7TNF - chain A; structure by X-ray diffraction, 1.54 A resolution.

# Chain A
Protein: Cytochrome P450
Source organism: Rhodopseudomonas palustris HaA2
UniProt: Q2IU02 (Q2IU02_RHOP2); residues 0-409 here correspond to UniProt positions 1-410 (UniProt number = residue number + 1)
Amino-acid sequence (410 residues; each row starts with the number of its first residue; numbering starts at 0):
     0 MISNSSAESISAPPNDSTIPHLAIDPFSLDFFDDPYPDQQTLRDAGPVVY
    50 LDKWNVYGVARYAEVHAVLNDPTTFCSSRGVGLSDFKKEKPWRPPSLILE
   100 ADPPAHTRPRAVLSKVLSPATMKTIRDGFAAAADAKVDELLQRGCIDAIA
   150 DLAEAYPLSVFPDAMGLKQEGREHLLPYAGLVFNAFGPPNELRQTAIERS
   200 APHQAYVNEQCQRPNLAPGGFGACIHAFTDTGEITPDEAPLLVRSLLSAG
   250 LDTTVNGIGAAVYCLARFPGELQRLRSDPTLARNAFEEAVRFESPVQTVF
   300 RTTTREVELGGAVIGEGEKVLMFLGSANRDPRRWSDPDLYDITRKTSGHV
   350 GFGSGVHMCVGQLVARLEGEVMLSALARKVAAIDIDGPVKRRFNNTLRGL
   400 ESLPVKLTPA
Unresolved in the structure: 0-16
Sequence notes: engineered mutation Val-298 (Phe299 in Q2IU02)
Ion coordination: heme Fe near Cys-358 (its only coordinating residue here)
Residues lining bound ligands:
  - heme (HEM): Leu-68, Val-80, Ile-97, Leu-98, His-105, Arg-109, Leu-112, Leu-116, Phe-160, Ser-244, Leu-245, Ala-248, Gly-249, Thr-252, Thr-253, Gly-256, Phe-285, Val-289, Pro-294, Val-295, Val-298, Arg-300, Leu-323, Gly-350, Phe-351, Gly-352, Val-355, His-356, Cys-358, Val-359, Gly-360, Val-363, Ala-364
  - biphenyl-4-carboxylic acid (Z7Z): Arg-92, Ser-95, Ile-97, Leu-98, Val-181, Phe-182, Phe-185, Arg-243, Ser-244, Ser-247, Ala-248, Val-295, Val-298, Thr-395
From the paper describing this entry:
  - mutagenesis - F298V: unchanged expression
  - mutagenesis - F298V: unchanged binding to biphenyl-4-carboxylic acid
  - mutagenesis - F298V: unchanged catalytic activity on biphenyl-4-carboxylic acid
  - mutagenesis - F182L: decreased expression
  - mutagenesis - F182L: decreased binding to 4-phenylbenzoic acid
  - mutagenesis - F182L: unchanged binding to 4-cyclohexylbenzoic acid
  - mutagenesis - F182L: increased catalytic activity on 4-phenylbenzoic acid
  - mutagenesis - F182L: decreased catalytic activity on 4-cyclohexylbenzoic acid

# In short
Bound to chain A: heme and biphenyl-4-carboxylic acid. The paper reports that F182L reduces expression; F182L
reduces binding to 4-phenylbenzoic acid.
Chain A is Cytochrome P450 (Rhodopseudomonas palustris HaA2); the structure, The crystal structure of F298V
CYP199A4 bound to 4-phenylbenzoic acid, was determined by X-ray diffraction, deposited together with 7TND,
7TNU, 8D39 and 7JXB.
